Entry 3BG4 (X-ray diffraction, 2.50 A resolution); this record covers chains C and D of the 4 polymer chains in the assembly.

# Chain C
Name: Chymotrypsin A chain C
Source organism: Bos taurus
Notes: EC 3.4.21.1
Reference sequence: P00766 (CTRA_BOVIN); residues 149-245 here = UniProt positions 149-245
Chain sequence (97 residues; numbered 149 to 245; the number before each row is that of its first residue):
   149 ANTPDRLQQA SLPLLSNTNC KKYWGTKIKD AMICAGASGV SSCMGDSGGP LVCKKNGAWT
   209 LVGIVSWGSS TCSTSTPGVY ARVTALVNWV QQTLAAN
UniProt features mapped onto this chain:
  - active site: Ser-195 (Charge relay system)
Disulfides: Cys-168/Cys-182, Cys-191/Cys-220

# Chain D
Name: Guamerin
Source organism: Hirudo nipponia
Reference sequence: P46443 (GUAM_HIRNI); numbering as in UniProt (aligned over 1-57)
Chain sequence (57 residues; each row starts with the number of its first residue):
     1 VDENAEDTHG LCGEKTCSPA QVCLNNECAC TAIRCMIFCP NGFKVDENGC EYPCTCA
Not modelled in the structure: 1-11
Disulfides: Cys-12/Cys-23, Cys-17/Cys-28, Cys-30/Cys-50, Cys-35/Cys-54, Cys-39/Cys-56

# How chain C and chain D interact
Residue-residue contacts - 28 pairs, chain C then chain D:
  Ala-149(C) with Phe-38(D)
  Trp-172(C) with Ile-33(D), hydrophobic
  Ser-190(C) with Met-36(D)
  Cys-191(C) with Met-36(D)
  Met-192(C) with Arg-34(D); Met-36(D); Ile-37(D); Phe-43(D), hydrophobic
  Gly-193(C) with Met-36(D), hydrogen bond (backbone-backbone); Ile-37(D); Phe-38(D)
  Asp-194(C) with Met-36(D), hydrogen bond (backbone-backbone)
  Ser-195(C) with Met-36(D), hydrogen bond (side chain-backbone); Ile-37(D), hydrogen bond (side chain-backbone)
  Val-213(C) with Met-36(D), hydrophobic
  Ser-214(C) with Cys-35(D); Met-36(D), hydrogen bond (backbone-backbone)
  Trp-215(C) with Ile-33(D), hydrophobic; Arg-34(D); Cys-35(D), hydrophobic; Met-36(D)
  Gly-216(C) with Ile-33(D); Arg-34(D), hydrogen bond (backbone-backbone); Met-36(D)
  Ser-217(C) with Ala-32(D); Met-36(D)
  Ser-218(C) with Ala-32(D), hydrogen bond (backbone-backbone); Arg-34(D)
Other interface residues (no listed pair), chain C (17 interface residues in all): Thr-151, Lys-175, Cys-220

# Overview
17 residues of chain C face 8 of chain D across their interface, with 7 hydrogen bonds. Among the polar pairs
are Ser-195(C)/Met-36(D), Ser-195(C)/Ile-37(D) and Gly-193(C)/Met-36(D). Curated annotation (UniProt) lists
active-site residue Ser-195(C) on chain C.
Chain C is Chymotrypsin A chain C (Bos taurus) and chain D is Guamerin (Hirudo nipponia); the structure, The
crystal structure of guamerin in complex with chymotrypsin and the development of an elastase-specific
inhibitor, was determined by X-ray diffraction.
